Entry 6USS (X-ray diffraction, 2.50 A resolution); this record covers chains A and B.

== Chain A (and B) ==
Name: Sulfatase
From: Bacteroides fragilis CAG:558
Notes: chain B of this document is another copy of the same molecule, construct and numbering; everything in this record applies to it too
UniProt: A0A081TVR9 (A0A081TVR9_BACFG); numbering as in UniProt (aligned over 1-517)
Chain sequence (517 residues; each row starts with the number of its first residue):
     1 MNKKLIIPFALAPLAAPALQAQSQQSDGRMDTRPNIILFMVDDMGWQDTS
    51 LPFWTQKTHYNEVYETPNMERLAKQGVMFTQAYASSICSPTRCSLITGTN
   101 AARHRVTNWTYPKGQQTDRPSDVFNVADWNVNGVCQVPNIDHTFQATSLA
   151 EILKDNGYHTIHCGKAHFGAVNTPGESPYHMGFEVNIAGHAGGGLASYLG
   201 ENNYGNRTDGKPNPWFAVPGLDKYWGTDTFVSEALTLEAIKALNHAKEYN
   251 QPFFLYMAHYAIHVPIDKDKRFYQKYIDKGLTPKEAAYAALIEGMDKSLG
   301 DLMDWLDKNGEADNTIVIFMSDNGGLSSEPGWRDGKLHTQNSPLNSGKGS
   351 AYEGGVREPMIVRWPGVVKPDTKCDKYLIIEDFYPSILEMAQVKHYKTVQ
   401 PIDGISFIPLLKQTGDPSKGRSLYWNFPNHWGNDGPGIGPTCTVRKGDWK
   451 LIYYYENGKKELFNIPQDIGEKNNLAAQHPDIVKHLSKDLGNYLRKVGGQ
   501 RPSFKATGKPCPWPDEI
Disordered / not traced: 1-32
Differences from the reference sequence: engineered mutation Cys88 (Ser in A0A081TVR9)
Metal / ion sites: Ca2+: Asp42, Asp43, Asp322

== Chain A / chain B interface ==
Residue-residue contacts - 36 pairs, chain A then chain B:
  Lys113(A) - Glu248(B)  salt bridge
  Val137(A) - Gln251(B)
  Asn139(A) - Asn250(B)  hydrogen bond (backbone-side chain)
  Ile140(A) - Asn250(B)
  Glu151(A) - Glu151(B)
  Glu151(A) - Lys154(B)  salt bridge
  Glu151(A) - Asp155(B)
  Lys154(A) - Glu151(B)  salt bridge
  Lys154(A) - His180(B)  hydrogen bond (side chain-backbone)
  Asp155(A) - Glu151(B)
  Gly157(A) - Val137(B)
  Asn172(A) - His245(B)  hydrogen bond
  Asn172(A) - Glu248(B)
  Asn172(A) - Tyr249(B)
  Thr173(A) - Tyr249(B)
  Pro174(A) - Tyr249(B)
  Pro174(A) - Gln251(B)
  Glu176(A) - His245(B)  salt bridge
  Glu176(A) - Tyr249(B)  hydrogen bond
  Tyr179(A) - Tyr179(B)  hydrogen bond
  Tyr179(A) - Glu184(B)
  His180(A) - Glu184(B)  salt bridge
  Glu184(A) - Tyr179(B)
  Glu184(A) - His180(B)  salt bridge
  His245(A) - Asn172(B)  hydrogen bond
  His245(A) - Glu176(B)  salt bridge
  Glu248(A) - Lys113(B)  salt bridge
  Glu248(A) - Asn172(B)
  Tyr249(A) - Asn172(B)
  Tyr249(A) - Thr173(B)
  Tyr249(A) - Pro174(B)
  Tyr249(A) - Glu176(B)  hydrogen bond
  Asn250(A) - Asn139(B)  hydrogen bond (side chain-backbone)
  Asn250(A) - Ile140(B)
  Gln251(A) - Val137(B)
  Gln251(A) - Pro174(B)
Interface residues without a listed pair, chain A (22 interface residues in all): Pro138, Ser177
Interface residues without a listed pair, chain B (23 interface residues in all): Gln136, Pro138, Gly157, Ser177

== In short ==
The interface between chain A and chain B involves 22 residues on one side and 23 on the other; the contacts
include 8 hydrogen bonds and 8 salt bridges. Polar pairs include Lys113(A)-Glu248(B), Glu151(A)-Lys154(B) and
Glu176(A)-His245(B).
Both chains are Sulfatase (Bacteroides fragilis CAG:558). Entry 6USS (Catalytic S88C mutant of gut microbial
sulfatase from Bacteroides fragilis CAG:558) was determined by X-ray diffraction.
